PDB entry 1EFQ | X-ray diffraction, 1.60 A resolution | chain A

[Chain A]
Name: Kappa-4 immunoglobulin (light chain)
From: Homo sapiens
UniProtKB: P01625 (KV4A_HUMAN); the construct lacks a stretch of the UniProt sequence, so the offset changes along the chain: 1-27 = UniProt 1-27; 28-108 = UniProt 34-114
Chain sequence (114 residues; each row starts with the number of its first residue; a row labelled like 27A-27F holds insertion residues (27A, then the next letters in order)):
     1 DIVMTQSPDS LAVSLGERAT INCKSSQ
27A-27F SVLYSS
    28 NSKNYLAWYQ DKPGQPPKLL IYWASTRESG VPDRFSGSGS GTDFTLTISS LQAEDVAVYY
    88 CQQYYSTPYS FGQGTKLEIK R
Unresolved in the structure: 108
Sequence notes: engineered mutation Asp38 (Gln44 in P01625)
Disulfides: Cys23-Cys88
Metal / ion sites: Zn2+: Asp1, Glu55, Asp60
Small-molecule neighbours: uranyl (vi) ion (IUM): Asp38, Lys39, Pro40, Gly41, Gln42, Pro43, Pro44
What the authors report for this chain:
  - mutagenesis - Q38D (2.0 kcal/mol), Q89D (5.3 kcal/mol), Q89N (1.6 kcal/mol): decreased stability
  - mutagenesis - Q89D: abolished expression
  - uranyl (vi) ion coordination: Asp38
  - conformationally variable residues (loop rearrangement): Asp38 to Pro43

[In short]
Chain A binds uranyl (vi) ion. Asp1, Glu55 and Asp60 form the Zn2+ site. The paper reports that Q38D, Q89D and
Q89N reduce stability; uranyl (vi) ion coordination by Asp38.
Chain A is Kappa-4 immunoglobulin (light chain) (Homo sapiens); the structure, Q38D mutant of LEN, was
determined by X-ray diffraction together with 1EEU from the same study.
